Entry 7B5R (electron microscopy, 3.80 A resolution); this record covers chains K and P of the 7 polymer chains in the assembly.

Chain K:
Molecule: Cyclin-dependent kinases regulatory subunit 1
From: Homo sapiens
Reference sequence: P61024 (CKS1_HUMAN); numbering as in UniProt (aligned over 1-79)
Amino-acid sequence (79 residues; each row starts with the number of its first residue):
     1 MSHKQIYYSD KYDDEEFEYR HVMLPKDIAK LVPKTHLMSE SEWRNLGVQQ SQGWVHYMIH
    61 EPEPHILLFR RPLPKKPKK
Unresolved in the structure: 1-4, 74-79

Chain P:
Molecule: Cyclin-dependent kinase inhibitor 1B
From: Homo sapiens
Reference sequence: P46527 (CDN1B_HUMAN); numbering as in UniProt (aligned over 1-198)
Amino-acid sequence (198 residues; numbered 1 to 198; the number before each row is that of its first residue):
     1 MSNVRVSNGS PSLERMDARQ AEHPKPSACR NLFGPVDHEE LTRDLEKHCR DMEEASQRKW
    61 NFDFQNHKPL EGKYEWQEVE KGSLPEFYYR PPRPPKGACK VPAQESQDVS GSRPAAPLIG
   121 APANSEDTHL VDPKTDPSDS QTGLAEQCAG IRKRPATDDS STQNKRANRT EENVSDGSPN
   181 AGSVEQTPKK PGLRRRQT
Unresolved in the structure: 1-26, 94-180, 191-198
Modified / non-standard residues: Thr-187 (phosphothreonine; TPO)
Curated features (UniProtKB/Swiss-Prot):
  - motif: Lys-153 to Arg-169 (Nuclear localization signal)
  - modified residue: Ser-10 (Phosphoserine), Tyr-74 (Phosphotyrosine), Tyr-88 (Phosphotyrosine), Tyr-89 (Phosphotyrosine), Thr-157 (Phosphothreonine), Thr-170 (Phosphothreonine), Thr-187 (Phosphothreonine), Thr-198 (Phosphothreonine)
  - natural variant: Pro-69 (P69L: Found in a patient with multiple endocrine tumors)
  - mutagenesis: Ser-10 (S10A: Loss of phosphorylation by UHMK1. No translocation to the cytoplasm. Greater cell cycle arrest; S10D: Exported to the cytoplasm. Inhibits cell cycle arrest ...), Tyr-74 (Y74F: No change in binding CDK4 and no inhibition of CDK4 activity. Translocates to nucleus. No effect on in vitro phosphorylation of CDK4 by CCNH-CDK7), Tyr-88 (Y88F: Abolishes LYN-mediated phosphorylation, reduces CDK2-mediated phosphorylation on T-187, has greater cell cycle arrest into S-phase, no effect on binding CDK2 complexes, reduced CDK4 binding and ...), Tyr-89 (Y89F: No effect on binding CDK2 complexes, reduced CDK4 binding and greatly inhibits CDK4 enzyme activity. No nuclear translocation. Inhibits in vitro phosphorylation of CDK4 by CCNH-CDK7 ...), Thr-157 (T157A: Greatly reduced PKB/AKT1-mediated phosphorylation. Nuclear location. Inhibits cyclin E/CDK2 cell cycle progression. No effect on binding AKT1 ...), Ser-161 (S161A: No change in PKB/AKT1-mediated phosphorylation), Thr-162 (T162A: No change in PKB/AKT1-mediated phosphorylation), Glu-185 (E185A/D/Q: Strongly reduced ubiquitination by a TRIM21-containing SCF(SKP2) complex), Thr-187 (T187A/D: No change in PKB/AKT1- nor UHMK1-mediated phosphorylation; T187A: Abolishes phosphorylation-dependent ubiquitination), Thr-198 (T198A/D: Abolishes PKB/AKT1-mediated phosphorylation. 46% cytoplasmic location. Greatly reduced binding to YWHAQ. Equally reduced binding; when associated with A-10 and A-187. No nuclear import ...)

Chain K / chain P interface:
Residue-residue contacts (12; chain K residue first):
  Tyr-8(K) with Lys-190(P)
  Arg-20(K) with Thr-187(P); Lys-189(P)
  Gln-49(K) with Thr-187(P); Pro-188(P); Lys-190(P)
  Gln-50(K) with Gln-186(P); Thr-187(P)
  Ser-51(K) with Gln-186(P), hydrogen bond; Thr-187(P)
  Gln-52(K) with Glu-185(P)
  Trp-54(K) with Thr-187(P)
Interface residues without a listed pair, chain K (9 interface residues in all): Glu-40, Arg-44

In short:
Chain K and chain P form an interface of 9 and 6 residues respectively; the contacts include 1 hydrogen bond.
Its one hydrogen-bonded contact is Ser-51(K)/Gln-186(P). UniProt lists 10 mutagenesis sites on chain P.
Here chain K is Cyclin-dependent kinases regulatory subunit 1 and chain P is Cyclin-dependent kinase inhibitor
1B, both from Homo sapiens. Entry 7B5R (Ubiquitin ligation to F-box protein substrates by SCF-RBR E3-E3
super-assembly: CUL1-RBX1-SKP1-SKP2-CKSHS1-Cyclin A-CDK2-p27) was determined by electron microscopy.
